PDB entry 8C0D | X-ray diffraction, 2.56 A resolution | chains A and C of the 3 polymer chains in the assembly

# Chain A
Name: E3 UFM1-protein ligase 1
Source organism: Homo sapiens
Notes: EC 2.3.2.-
Reference sequence: O94874 (UFL1_HUMAN); numbering as in UniProt (aligned over 1-179)
Amino-acid sequence (194 residues; row label = number of the first residue in the row; numbers below 1 keep their minus sign (Met-14 is residue -14)):
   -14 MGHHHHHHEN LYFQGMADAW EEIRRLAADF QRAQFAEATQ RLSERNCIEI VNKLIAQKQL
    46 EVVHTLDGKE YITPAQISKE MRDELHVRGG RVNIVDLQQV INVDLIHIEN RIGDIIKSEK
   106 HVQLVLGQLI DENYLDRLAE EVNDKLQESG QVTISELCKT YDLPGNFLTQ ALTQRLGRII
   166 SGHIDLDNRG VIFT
Unresolved in the structure: -14 to -6, 135-137, 163-179
Construct notes: initiating methionine (-14); expression tag (-13 to 0)
Reported in the primary citation:
  - mutagenesis - I8R, F15R, Q19R: decreased catalytic activity on ribosome UFMylation

# Chain C
Name: Ubiquitin-fold modifier-conjugating enzyme 1
Source organism: Homo sapiens
Reference sequence: Q9Y3C8 (UFC1_HUMAN); numbering as in UniProt (aligned over 1-167)
Amino-acid sequence (168 residues; row label = number of the first residue in the row):
     1 MADEATRRVV SEIPVLKTNA GPRDRELWVQ RLKEEYQSLI RYVENNKNAD NDWFRLESNK
    61 EGTRWFGKCW YIHDLLKYEF DIEFDIPITY PTTAPEIAVP ELDGKTAKMY RGGKIKLTDH
   121 FKPLWARNVP KFGLAHLMAL GLGPWLAVEI PDLIQKGVIQ HKEKCNQG
Unresolved in the structure: 1-3, 168
Construct notes: engineered mutation Lys116 (Cys in Q9Y3C8); expression tag (168)
UniProt features mapped onto this chain:
  - cross-link: Lys122 (Glycyl lysine isopeptide (Lys-Gly) (interchain with G-Cter in UFM1))
  - natural variant: Arg23 (R23Q: In NEDSG), Thr106 (T106I: In NEDSG)
  - mutagenesis: Gln30 (Q30A: Does not affect neither UBA5-binding nor thioester formation with UFM1), Leu32 (L32R: Abolished interaction with UFL1), Lys33 (K33A: Impairs binding to UBA5 and thioester formation with UFM1), Ile40 (I40R: Abolished interaction with UFL1), Lys47 (K47E: Decreased interaction with UFL1), Asp50 (D50A: Decreased ribosome ufmylation), Lys108 (K108A: Abolished ufmylation), Tyr110 (Y110A: Decreased UFM1 transfer), Phe121 (F121A: Decreased UFM1 transfer)
Reported in the primary citation:
  - mutagenesis - D50A: unchanged binding to E3mUU(DeltaUFIM)
  - mutagenesis - L32R, I40R, D50A: decreased catalytic activity on ribosome UFMylation

# Chain A / chain C interface
Residue-residue contacts - 36 pairs, chain A then chain C:
  Phe-2(A) - Arg25(C)
  Phe-2(A) - Glu26(C)
  Ala4(A) - Val29(C)  hydrophobic
  Trp5(A) - Val29(C)
  Trp5(A) - Leu32(C)  hydrophobic
  Trp5(A) - Lys60(C)
  Glu7(A) - Lys33(C)
  Ile8(A) - Val29(C)
  Ile8(A) - Leu32(C)
  Ile8(A) - Lys33(C)
  Ile8(A) - Tyr36(C)  hydrophobic
  Leu11(A) - Lys33(C)
  Leu11(A) - Ile40(C)
  Asp14(A) - Ile40(C)
  Phe15(A) - Leu39(C)  hydrophobic
  Phe15(A) - Ile40(C)  hydrophobic
  Phe15(A) - Val43(C)  hydrophobic
  Phe15(A) - Leu56(C)
  Gln16(A) - Leu56(C)  hydrogen bond (side chain-backbone)
  Gln16(A) - Glu57(C)
  Ala18(A) - Val43(C)
  Ala18(A) - Lys47(C)
  Gln19(A) - Val43(C)
  Gln19(A) - Lys47(C)  hydrogen bond (backbone-side chain)
  Gln19(A) - Arg55(C)  hydrogen bond (backbone-side chain)
  Gln19(A) - Leu56(C)  hydrogen bond (side chain-backbone)
  Ala21(A) - Lys47(C)  hydrogen bond (backbone-side chain)
  Ala23(A) - Lys47(C)
  Ala23(A) - Asp50(C)
  Thr24(A) - Lys47(C)  hydrogen bond (backbone-backbone)
  Thr24(A) - Asn48(C)
  Thr24(A) - Asp50(C)
  Arg26(A) - Asn48(C)  hydrogen bond (side chain-backbone)
  Arg26(A) - Ala49(C)
  Arg26(A) - Asp50(C)
  Arg30(A) - Leu75(C)
Other interface residues (no listed pair), chain A (20 interface residues in all): Ala12, Phe20, Glu22, Gln25
Other interface residues (no listed pair), chain C (23 interface residues in all): Trp28, Gln37, Phe54, Glu61, Trp65
The authors on this interface:
  - hot spots on chain A (mutagenesis) - I8R, F15R, Q19R: abolished binding to Ubiquitin-fold modifier-conjugating enzyme 1 (chain C)
  - hot spots on chain C (mutagenesis) - L32R, I40R: abolished binding to E3 UFM1-protein ligase 1 (chain A)

# Overview
The interface between chain A and chain C involves 20 residues on one side and 23 on the other, with 7
hydrogen bonds. Polar pairs include Gln16(A)-Leu56(C), Gln19(A)-Lys47(C) and Gln19(A)-Arg55(C). The paper
reports that I8R, F15R and Q19R of chain A reduce catalytic activity on ribosome UFMylation; L32R, I40R and
D50A of chain C reduce catalytic activity on ribosome UFMylation.
Here chain A is E3 UFM1-protein ligase 1 and chain C is Ubiquitin-fold modifier-conjugating enzyme 1, both
from Homo sapiens. Entry 8C0D (UFL1/DDRGK1 bound to UFC1) was determined by X-ray diffraction.
